PDB entry 8QHN | X-ray diffraction, 1.99 A resolution | chains B and C of the 4 polymer chains in the assembly

[Chain B (and C)]
Name: NADP-dependent glyceraldehyde-3-phosphate dehydrogenase
From: Streptococcus pyogenes
Notes: chain C of this document is another copy of the same molecule, construct and numbering; everything in this record applies to it too
UniProt: A0A4U9C786 (A0A4U9C786_STRPY); numbering as in UniProt (aligned over 1-475)
Amino-acid sequence (475 residues; row label = number of the first residue in the row):
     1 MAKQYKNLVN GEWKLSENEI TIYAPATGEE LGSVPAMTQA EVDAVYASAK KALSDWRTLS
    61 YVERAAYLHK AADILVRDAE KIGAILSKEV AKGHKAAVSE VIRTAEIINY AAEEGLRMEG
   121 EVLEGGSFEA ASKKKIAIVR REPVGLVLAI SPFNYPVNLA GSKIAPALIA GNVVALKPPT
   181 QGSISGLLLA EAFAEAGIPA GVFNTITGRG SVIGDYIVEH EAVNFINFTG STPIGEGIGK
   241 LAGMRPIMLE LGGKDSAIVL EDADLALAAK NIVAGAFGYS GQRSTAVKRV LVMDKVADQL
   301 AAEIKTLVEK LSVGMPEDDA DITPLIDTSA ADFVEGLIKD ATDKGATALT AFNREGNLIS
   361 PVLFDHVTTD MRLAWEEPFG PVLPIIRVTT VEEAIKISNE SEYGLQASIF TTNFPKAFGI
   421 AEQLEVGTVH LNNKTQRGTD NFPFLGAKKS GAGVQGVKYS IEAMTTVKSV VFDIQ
Unresolved in the structure: 1
Sequence notes: conflict Thr58 (Ala in A0A4U9C786), Ser284 (Cys in A0A4U9C786)
Ligand contacts: NADP (NAP; NADP nicotinamide-adenine-dinucleotide phosphate): Ile150, Ser151, Pro152, Phe153, Asn154, Leu159, Lys177, Pro178, Pro179, Thr180, Gln181, Gly208, Arg209, Gly210, Ser211, Gly214, Asp215, Val218, Phe228, Thr229, Gly230, Ser231, Ile234, Ile238, Glu250, Leu251, Gly252, Gly253, Ser284, Glu377, Phe379, Leu405, Arg437, Phe444

[Interface between chain B and chain C]
Residue-residue contacts - 50 pairs, chain B then chain C:
  Thr58(B) - Lys133(C)  hydrogen bond (backbone-side chain)
  Ser60(B) - Gly126(C)
  Ser60(B) - Ala130(C)
  Ser60(B) - Lys133(C)
  Tyr61(B) - Gly126(C)  hydrogen bond (backbone-backbone)
  Val62(B) - Gly126(C)  hydrogen bond (backbone-backbone)
  Val62(B) - Ser127(C)
  Val62(B) - Phe128(C)
  Val62(B) - Ala130(C)
  Glu63(B) - Ala130(C)
  Leu116(B) - Ser127(C)  hydrogen bond (backbone-side chain)
  Glu119(B) - Val122(C)
  Glu119(B) - Leu123(C)
  Gly120(B) - Glu121(C)
  Gly120(B) - Val122(C)  hydrogen bond (backbone-backbone)
  Glu121(B) - Glu119(C)
  Glu121(B) - Gly120(C)
  Glu121(B) - Val122(C)
  Val122(B) - Glu119(C)
  Val122(B) - Gly120(C)  hydrogen bond (backbone-backbone)
  Val122(B) - Glu121(C)
  Val122(B) - Val122(C)  hydrophobic
  Val122(B) - Ile138(C)  hydrophobic
  Val122(B) - Arg140(C)
  Leu123(B) - Glu119(C)
  Glu124(B) - Arg140(C)  salt bridge
  Gly126(B) - Ser60(C)
  Gly126(B) - Tyr61(C)  hydrogen bond (backbone-backbone)
  Gly126(B) - Val62(C)  hydrogen bond (backbone-backbone)
  Ser127(B) - Val62(C)
  Ser127(B) - Leu116(C)  hydrogen bond (side chain-backbone)
  Phe128(B) - Val62(C)
  Glu129(B) - Val62(C)
  Ala130(B) - Ser60(C)
  Ala130(B) - Val62(C)
  Ala130(B) - Glu63(C)
  Lys133(B) - Thr58(C)  hydrogen bond (side chain-backbone)
  Lys133(B) - Ser60(C)
  Ile136(B) - Arg140(C)
  Ile138(B) - Val122(C)  hydrophobic
  Ile138(B) - Ile138(C)  hydrophobic
  Arg140(B) - Val122(C)
  Arg140(B) - Glu124(C)  salt bridge
  Arg140(B) - Ile136(C)
  Arg140(B) - Ile474(C)
  Thr412(B) - Thr412(C)
  Phe414(B) - Phe414(C)  hydrophobic
  Phe414(B) - Pro415(C)  hydrophobic
  Pro415(B) - Phe414(C)  hydrophobic
  Ile474(B) - Arg140(C)
Also at the interface, not in a pair above, chain B (29 interface residues in all): Leu59, Arg117, Met118, Val139
Also at the interface, not in a pair above, chain C (28 interface residues in all): Leu59, Glu129, Val139, Phe418

[Overview]
29 residues of chain B face 28 of chain C across their interface, with 10 hydrogen bonds and 2 salt bridges.
Among the polar pairs are Glu124(B)-Arg140(C), Thr58(B)-Lys133(C) and Leu116(B)-Ser127(C). Chain B binds NADP.
Chain B and chain C are both NADP-dependent glyceraldehyde-3-phosphate dehydrogenase (Streptococcus pyogenes);
the structure, Streptococcus pyogenes GapN in complex with NADPH and erythrose-4-phosphate, was determined by
X-ray diffraction together with 9RAS, 9RAV, 9RAU, 9RAZ and 9RB1 from the same study.
